6DZP - chains A and N of the 34 polymer chains in the assembly; structure by electron microscopy, 3.42 A resolution.

[Chain A]
Molecule: 23S rRNA
From: Mycobacterium smegmatis str. MC2 155
Sequence (3119 nucleotides; row label = number of the first residue in the row):
     2 AAGUGUUUAA GGGCGCAUGG UGGAUGCCUU GGCACUGGGA GCCGAUGAAG GACGUAGGAG
    62 GCUGCGAUAA GCCUCGGGGA GCUGUCAACC GAGCGUUGAU CCGAGGAUGU CCGAAUGGGG
   122 AAACCCGGCA CGAGUGAUGU CGUGUCACCA GGCGCUGAAU AUAUAGGCGU CUGGGGGGAA
   182 CGCGGGGAAG UGAAACAUCU CAGUACCCGU AGGAAGAGAA AACAAAAUGU GAUUCCGUGA
   242 GUAGUGGCGA GCGAAAGCGG AGGAUGGCUA AACCGUAUGC AUGUGAUACC GGGUAGGGGU
   302 UGUGUGUGCG GGGUUGUGGG ACCUAUCUUU CCGGCUCUAC CUGGCUGGAG GGCAGUGAGA
   362 AAAUGUUGUG GUUAGCGGAA AUGGCUUGGG AUGGCCUGCC GUAGACGGUG AGAGCCCGGU
   422 ACGUGAAAAC CCGACGUCUG UCUUGAUGGU GUUCCCGAGU AGCAGCGGGC CCGUGGAAUC
   482 UGCUGUGAAU CUGCCGGGAC CACCCGGUAA GCCUGAAUAC UUCCCAGUGA CCGAUAGCGG
   542 AUUAGUACCG UGAGGGAAUG GUGAAAAGUA CCCCGGGAGG GGAGUGAAAG AGUACCUGAA
   602 ACCGUGCGCU UACAAUCCGU CAGAGCCCUC GACGUGUCGU GGGGUGAUGG CGUGCCUUUU
   662 GAAGAAUGAG CCUGCGAGUC AGGGACAUGU CGCGAGGUUA ACCCGGGUGG GGUAGCCGCA
   722 GCGAAAGCGA GUCUGAAUAG GGCGUAUCCA CACAAGAGUG UGUGGUGUAG UGGUGUGUUC
   782 UGGACCCGAA GCGGAGUGAU CUACCCAUGG CCAGGGUGAA GCGCGGGUAA GACCGCGUGG
   842 AGGCCCGAAC CCACUUAGGU UGAAGACUGA GGGGAUGAGC UGUGGGUAGG GGUGAAAGGC
   902 CAAUCAAACU CCGUGAUAGC UGGUUCUCCC CGAAAUGCAU UUAGGUGCAG CGUCGCAUGU
   962 UUCUUGCCGG AGGUAGAGCU ACUGGAUGGC CGAUGGGCCC CACAGGGUUA CUGACGUCAG
  1022 CCAAACUCCG AAUGCCGGUA AGUCCAAGAG UGCGGCAGUG AGACGGCGGG GGAUAAGCUC
  1082 CGUGCGUCGA GAGGGAAACA GCCCAGAUCG CCGGCUAAGG CCCCUAAGCG UGUGCUAAGU
  1142 GGAAAAGGAU GUGCAGUCGC GAAGACAACC AGGAGGUUGG CUUAGAAGCA GCCACCCUUG
  1202 AAAGAGUGCG UAAUAGCUCA CUGGUCAAGU GAUUGUGCGC CGAUAAUGUA GCGGGGCUCA
  1262 AGCACACCGC CGAAGCCGCG GCAGCCAACG UGUUGGCUGG GUAGGGGAGC GUCCUGCAUC
  1322 CGGUGAAGCC GCCGAGUGAU CGAGUGGUGG AGGGUGUGGG AGUGAGAAUG CAGGCAUGAG
  1382 UAGCGAUUAG GCAAGUGAGA ACCUUGCCCG CCGAAAGACC AAGGGUUCCU GGGCCAGGCC
  1442 AGUCCGCCCA GGGUGAGUCG GGACCUAAGG CGAGGCCGAC AGGCGUAGUC GAUGGACAAC
  1502 GGGUUGAUAU UCCCGUACCC GUGUAUGUGC GUCCAUGAUG AAUCAGCGGU ACUAACCAUC
  1562 CAAAACCACC GUGACCGCAC CUUUCGGGGU GUGGCGUUGG UGGGGCUGCA UGGGACCUUC
  1622 GUUGGUAGUA GUCAAGCGAU GGGGUGACGC AGGAAGGUAG CCGUACCGGU CAGUGGUAAU
  1682 ACCGGGGUAA GCCUGUAGGG AGUCAGAUAG GUAAAUCCGU CUGGCAUAUA UCCUGAGAGG
  1742 UGAUGCAUAG CCGAGUGAGG CGAAUUCGGU GAUCCUAUGC UGCCGAGAAA AGCCUCUAGC
  1802 GAGGACAUAC ACGGCCCGUA CCCCAAACCA ACACAGGUGG UCAGGUAGAG AAUACUAAGG
  1862 CGUACGAGUG AACUAUGGUU AAGGAACUCG GCAAAAUGCC CCCGUAACUU CGGGAGAAGG
  1922 GGGACCCACA UGGCGUGUAA GCCUUUACGG CCCAAGCGUG AGUGGGUGGC ACAAACCAGU
  1982 GAGAAGCGAC UGUUUACUAA AAACACAGGU CCGUGCGAAG UCGCAAGACG AUGUAUACGG
  2042 ACUGACGCCU GCCCGGUGCU GGAAGGUUAA GAGGACCCGU UAACUCCCUU UGGGGGUGAA
  2102 GCGGAGAAUU UAAGCCCCAG UAAACGGCGG UGGUAACUAU AACCAUCCUA AGGUAGCGAA
  2162 AUUCCUUGUC GGGUAAGUUC CGACCUGCAC GAAUGGCGUA ACGACUUCUC AACUGUCUCA
  2222 ACCAUAGACU CGGCGAAAUU GCACUACGAG UAAAGAUGCU CGUUACGCGC GGCAGGACGA
  2282 AAAGACCCCG GGACCUUCAC UACAACUUGG UAUUGGUGCU CGAUACGGUU UGUGUAGGAU
  2342 AGGUGGGAGA CUGUGAAGCU CACACGCCAG UGUGGGUGGA GUCGUUGUUG AAAUACCACU
  2402 CUGAUCGUAU UGGGCCUCUA ACCUCGGACC GUAUAUCCGG UUCAGGGACA GUGCCUGGUG
  2462 GGUAGUUUAA CUGGGGCGGU UGCCUCCUAA AAUGUAACGG AGGCGCCCAA AGGUUCCCUC
  2522 AACCUGGACG GCAAUCAGGU GUUGAGUGUA AGUGCACAAG GGAGCUUGAC UGCGAGACGG
  2582 ACAUGUCGAG CAGGGACGAA AGUCGGGACU AGUGAUCCGG CACCUCUGAG UGGAAGGGGU
  2642 GUCGCUCAAC GGAUAAAAGG UACCCCGGGG AUAACAGGCU GAUCUUCCCC AAGAGUCCAU
  2702 AUCGACGGGA UGGUUUGGCA CCUCGAUGUC GGCUCGUCGC AUCCUGGGGC UGGAGCAGGU
  2762 CCCAAGGGUU GGGCUGUUCG CCCAUUAAAG CGGCACGCGA GCUGGGUUUA GAACGUCGUG
  2822 AGACAGUUCG GUCUCUAUCC GCCGCGCGCG UCAGAAGCUU GAGGAAACCU GUCCCUAGUA
  2882 CGAGAGGACC GGGACGGACG AACCUCUGGU AUACCAGUUG UCCCACCAGG GGCACGGCUG
  2942 GAUAGCCACG UUCGGACAGG AUAACCGCUG AAAGCAUCUA AGCGGGAAAC CUCUUCCAAG
  3002 ACCAGGCUUC UCACCCUCUA GGAGGGAUAA GGCCCCCCGC AGACCACGGG AUUGAUAGAC
  3062 CAGACCUGGA AGCCUAGUAA UAGGUGCAGG GAACUGGCAC UAACCGGCCG AAAACUUAC

[Chain N]
Name: 50S ribosomal protein L16
From: Mycobacterium smegmatis (strain ATCC 700084 / mc(2)155)
UniProtKB: A0QSD8 (RL16_MYCS2); residue numbers follow UniProt; this construct covers 1-138
Sequence (138 residues; numbered 1 to 138; the number before each row is that of its first residue):
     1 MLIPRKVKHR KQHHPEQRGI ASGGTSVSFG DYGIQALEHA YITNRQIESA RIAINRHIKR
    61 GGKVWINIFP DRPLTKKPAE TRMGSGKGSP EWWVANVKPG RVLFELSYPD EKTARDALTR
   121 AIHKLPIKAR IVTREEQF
Disordered / not traced: 137-138

[Chain A / chain N interface]
Pairs across the interface (89; chain A residue first):
  A976(A) with Arg18(N), hydrogen bond to the phosphate
  G977(A) with Glu16(N), phosphate contact; Arg18(N), salt bridge to the phosphate
  A978(A) with Ser22(N), hydrogen bond to the phosphate
  G979(A) with Ser22(N), phosphate contact
  U984(A) with Lys8(N), base contact
  G986(A) with Pro4(N), sugar contact; Arg5(N), salt bridge to the phosphate; Lys6(N), salt bridge to the phosphate
  A987(A) with Arg5(N), salt bridge to the phosphate; Phe69(N), sugar contact
  U988(A) with Ile66(N), sugar contact
  G989(A) with Lys63(N), phosphate contact; Trp65(N), hydrogen bond to the sugar
  G990(A) with Lys63(N), salt bridge to the phosphate
  A1020(A) with Phe29(N), base contact
  G1021(A) with Ser28(N), hydrogen bond to the sugar
  C1022(A) with Gly23(N), phosphate contact; Gly24(N), hydrogen bond to the phosphate; Arg101(N), hydrogen bond to the sugar
  C1023(A) with Asp71(N), base contact
  A1024(A) with Arg72(N), hydrogen bond to the sugar
  A1025(A) with Lys11(N), hydrogen bond to the base; His13(N), stacking on the base
  A1026(A) with His9(N), stacking on the base; Lys11(N), hydrogen bond to the base
  C1027(A) with Lys8(N), salt bridge to the phosphate; His9(N), phosphate contact
  G1071(A) with His13(N), phosphate contact; His14(N), phosphate contact
  G1072(A) with His13(N), phosphate contact; His14(N), salt bridge to the phosphate; Gly86(N), sugar contact; Lys87(N), salt bridge to the phosphate
  G1073(A) with Thr75(N), phosphate contact; Lys77(N), sugar contact; Met83(N), hydrogen bond to the sugar; Lys87(N), salt bridge to the phosphate; Gly88(N), hydrogen bond to the phosphate
  A1074(A) with Thr75(N), phosphate contact; Lys76(N), phosphate contact; Lys77(N), hydrogen bond to the phosphate
  U1075(A) with His14(N), salt bridge to the phosphate; Pro15(N), hydrogen bond to the base; Glu16(N), base contact; Gln17(N), hydrogen bond to the base; Tyr41(N), hydrogen bond to the base
  A1076(A) with Met83(N), base contact
  A1147(A) with Lys128(N), phosphate contact
  G1148(A) with His123(N), phosphate contact; Lys128(N), salt bridge to the phosphate
  G1149(A) with His123(N), salt bridge to the phosphate
  C1194(A) with Arg60(N), salt bridge to the phosphate
  A1195(A) with Arg60(N), salt bridge to the phosphate
  G2474(A) with Met83(N), base contact; Gly84(N), base contact
  G2475(A) with Arg82(N), salt bridge to the phosphate
  C2499(A) with Ser85(N), hydrogen bond to the sugar; Gly86(N), phosphate contact
  G2500(A) with Gly84(N), phosphate contact; Ser85(N), hydrogen bond to the phosphate; Gly86(N), hydrogen bond to the phosphate
  G2501(A) with Lys11(N), phosphate contact; Gly86(N), phosphate contact; Lys87(N), phosphate contact
  A2502(A) with Lys11(N), salt bridge to the phosphate
  C2691(A) with Arg120(N), sugar contact; His123(N), sugar contact; Lys124(N), hydrogen bond to the base
  A2692(A) with Arg120(N), sugar contact
  A2693(A) with Arg120(N), salt bridge to the phosphate
  G2694(A) with Lys59(N), salt bridge to the phosphate
  C2707(A) with Ser49(N), hydrogen bond to the base; Lys124(N), hydrogen bond to the base
  G2708(A) with Arg45(N), salt bridge to the phosphate; Gln46(N), sugar contact; Ser49(N), sugar contact; His123(N), hydrogen bond to the base; Lys124(N), hydrogen bond to the sugar
  G2709(A) with Gln46(N), sugar contact; Leu125(N), hydrogen bond to the sugar; Pro126(N), phosphate contact
  G2710(A) with Pro126(N), phosphate contact
  U2717(A) with Glu80(N), hydrogen bond to the sugar
  G2718(A) with Glu80(N), sugar contact
  G2719(A) with Arg82(N), salt bridge to the phosphate; Met83(N), sugar contact
  C2720(A) with Arg82(N), salt bridge to the phosphate; Met83(N), phosphate contact
Other interface residues (no listed pair), chain A (53 interface residues in all): G985, G1070, A1077, U2489, C2690, A2706
Other interface residues (no listed pair), chain N (54 interface residues in all): Arg10, Gln12, Ile20, Arg56, His57, Leu74, Thr81

[In short]
53 residues of chain A and 54 residues of chain N are in contact, with 25 hydrogen bonds, 21 salt bridges and
2 aromatic stacking contacts. Polar pairs include A1025(A)-Lys11(N), A1026(A)-Lys11(N) and U1075(A)-Pro15(N).
Here chain A is 23S rRNA (Mycobacterium smegmatis str. MC2 155) and chain N is 50S ribosomal protein L16
(Mycobacterium smegmatis (strain ATCC 700084 / mc(2)155)). Entry 6DZP (Cryo-EM Structure of Mycobacterium
smegmatis C(minus) 50S ribosomal subunit) was determined by electron microscopy (same publication as 6DZI and
6DZK).
